9ITM - chains N and Z of the 16 polymer chains in the assembly; structure by electron microscopy, 3.16 A resolution.

[Chain N]
Molecule: ATP synthase subunit c
Source organism: Chloroflexus aurantiacus J-10-fl
UniProt: A9WGS9 (ATPL_CHLAA); residues 1-76 here = UniProt positions 1-76
Sequence (76 residues; numbered 1 to 76; the number before each row is that of its first residue):
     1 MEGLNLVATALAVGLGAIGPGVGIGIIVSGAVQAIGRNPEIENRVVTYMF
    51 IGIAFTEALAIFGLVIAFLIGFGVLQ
Disordered / not traced: 73-76
Swiss-Prot annotation at these positions:
  - site: Glu57 (Reversibly protonated during proton transport)

[Chain Z]
Molecule: ATP synthase subunit a
Source organism: Chloroflexus aurantiacus J-10-fl
UniProt: A9WGT0 (A9WGT0_CHLAA); residue numbers follow UniProt; this construct covers 1-312
Sequence (312 residues; row label = number of the first residue in the row):
     1 MSTRTRNILIIVGALIISIASRFFLYTGPPHVEVAAEVIFDGIPGFPITN
    51 SFVVAIIIDIFVIALAVAATRNLQMVPRGLQNVMEFILESLYNLFRNINA
   101 KYVATAFPLVATIFLFVLFGNWFGLLPGVGSIGVCHEKKEEHAVVDERLA
   151 LAAPAAPLSSVAAAEGEEIHDTCAAQGKKLVPLFRAPAADLNFTFAIAVI
   201 SFVFIEYWGFRALGPGYLKKFFNTNGIMSFVGIIEFISELVKPFALAFRL
   251 FGNIFAGEVLLVVMAFLVPLLLPLPFYGFEVFVGFIQALIFALLTYAFLN
   301 IAVTGHDEEHAH
Disordered / not traced: 1-11, 137-168, 305-312
Cystine bridges: Cys135-Cys173

[How chain N and chain Z interact]
Pairs across the interface (4):
  Phe50(N) - Ile301(Z)  hydrophobic
  Ala54(N) - Ile234(Z)
  Phe55(N) - Val231(Z)  hydrophobic
  Ile61(N) - Val241(Z)  hydrophobic
Other interface residues (no listed pair), chain N (6 interface residues in all): Glu57, Ala58
Other interface residues (no listed pair), chain Z (8 interface residues in all): Phe230, Glu235, Ile237, Ser238

[In short]
The interface between chain N and chain Z involves 6 residues on one side and 8 on the other.
Here chain N is ATP synthase subunit c and chain Z is ATP synthase subunit a, both from Chloroflexus
aurantiacus J-10-fl. Entry 9ITM (Chloroflexus aurantiacus ATP synthase, state 1, focused refinement of FO) was
determined by electron microscopy, deposited together with 9ITJ, 9ITK, 9ITL, 9ITN, 9ITO, 9ITP and 11 further
entries.
